Entry 2W5A (X-ray diffraction, 1.55 A resolution); this record covers chain A.

== Chain A ==
Protein: Serine/threonine-protein kinase NEK2
From: Homo sapiens
Notes: EC 2.7.11.1; fragment: kinase domain, residues 1-271
UniProtKB: P51955 (NEK2_HUMAN); residues 1-271 here = UniProt positions 1-271
Amino-acid sequence (279 residues; numbered 1 to 279; the number before each row is that of its first residue):
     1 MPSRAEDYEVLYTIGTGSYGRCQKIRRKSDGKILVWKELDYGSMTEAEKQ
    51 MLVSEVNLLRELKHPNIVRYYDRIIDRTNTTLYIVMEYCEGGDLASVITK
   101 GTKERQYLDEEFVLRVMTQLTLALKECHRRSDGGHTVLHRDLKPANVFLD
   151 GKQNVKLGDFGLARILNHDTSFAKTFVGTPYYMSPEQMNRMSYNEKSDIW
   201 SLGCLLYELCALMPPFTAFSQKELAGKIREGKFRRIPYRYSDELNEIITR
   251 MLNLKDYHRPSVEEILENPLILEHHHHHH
Not modelled in the structure: 1-2, 132-137, 167-169, 192
Construct notes: expression tag (272-279)
Curated features (UniProtKB/Swiss-Prot):
  - active site: Asp-141 (Proton acceptor)
  - binding site (ATP): Ile-14 to Cys-22, Lys-37
  - modified residue: Thr-170 (Phosphothreonine), Ser-171 (Phosphoserine), Thr-175 (Phosphothreonine), Thr-179 (Phosphothreonine), Ser-184 (Phosphoserine), Ser-241 (Phosphoserine)
  - mutagenesis: Lys-37 (K37R: Loss of kinase activity and of ability to activate NEK11. Loss of phosphorylation of CCDC102B), Asp-141 (D141A: Loss of autophosphorylation), Thr-170 (T170A: No effect on kinase activity; T170E: Kinase activity increased by two fold), Ser-171 (S171A: No effect on kinase activity; S171D: Kinase activity increased by two fold), Thr-175 (T175A: Kinase activity decreased by two fold; T175E: Kinase activity increased by two fold), Thr-179 (T179A: Loss of kinase activity; T179E: Loss of kinase activity), Ser-241 (S241A: Loss of kinase activity; S241D: Loss of kinase activity)
Ligand contacts: ADP (adenosine-5'-diphosphate): Ile-14, Gly-15, Thr-16, Gly-17, Ser-18, Tyr-19, Cys-22, Val-35, Lys-37, Val-68, Glu-87, Tyr-88, Cys-89, Asp-93, Phe-148, Arg-164
Reported in the primary citation:
  - conformationally variable residues (loop rearrangement, order/disorder transition, side-chain flip): Gly-158 to Leu-166, Asn-167 to Gly-178
  - contacts within the chain: Lys-37/Asp-159 (hydrogen bond), Phe-160/Arg-164 (hydrophobic contact), Phe-160/Ile-165 (hydrophobic contact), Leu-52/Leu-162, Glu-55/Leu-162
  - binding site for ADP: Gly-15 to Gly-20, Lys-37, Glu-87, Cys-89, Gly-92, Asp-93, Arg-164
  - mutagenesis - A163G: decreased catalytic activity
  - mutagenesis - K37R: abolished catalytic activity
  - catalytic residues: Lys-37 (citing earlier work)
  - interface residues: Phe-172, Phe-176
  - mutagenesis - F172A, F176A: increased catalytic activity
  - post-translational modification sites: Thr-175 (citing earlier work)
  - catalytic residues: Glu-55 (proposed by the authors, not directly observed)

== Overview ==
Chain A binds ADP. From UniProt: active-site residue Asp-141, 10 ATP-binding residues and 7 mutagenesis sites.
The paper reports catalytic residues Lys-37 and Glu-55; F172A and F176A increase catalytic activity; 4
substitutions were tested in all.
Chain A is Serine/threonine-protein kinase NEK2 (Homo sapiens); the structure, Human Nek2 kinase ADP-bound,
was determined by X-ray diffraction together with 2W5B and 2W5H from the same study.
